PDB entry 2Y23 | X-ray diffraction, 2.50 A resolution | chain A

# Chain A
Name: Myomesin
From: Homo sapiens
Notes: fragment: domains my9, my10, my11, residues 1141-1447
Reference sequence: P52179 (MYOM1_HUMAN); residues 1141-1447 here = UniProt positions 1141-1447
Chain sequence (312 residues; each row starts with the number of its first residue):
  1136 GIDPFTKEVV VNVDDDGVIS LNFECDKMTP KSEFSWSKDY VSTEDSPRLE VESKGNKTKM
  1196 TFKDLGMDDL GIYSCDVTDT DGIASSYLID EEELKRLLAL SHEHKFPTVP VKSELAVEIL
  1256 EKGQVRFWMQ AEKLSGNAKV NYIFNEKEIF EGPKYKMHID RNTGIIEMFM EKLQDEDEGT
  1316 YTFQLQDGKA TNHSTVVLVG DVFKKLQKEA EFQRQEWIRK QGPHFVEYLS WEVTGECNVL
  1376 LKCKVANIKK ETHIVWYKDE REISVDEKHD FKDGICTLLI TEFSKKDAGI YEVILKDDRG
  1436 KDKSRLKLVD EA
Not modelled in the structure: 1136-1140, 1405-1408
Differences from the reference sequence: expression tag (1136-1140)
Small-molecule neighbours: 2-(2-methoxyethoxy)ethanol (PG0): Tyr-1175, Val-1176, Ser-1177

# In short
Chain A binds 2-(2-methoxyethoxy)ethanol.
Chain A is Myomesin (Homo sapiens); the structure, Crystal structure of the myomesin domains MY9-MY11, was
determined by X-ray diffraction, deposited together with 3RBS and 2Y25.
